PDB entry 7UT1 | electron microscopy, 3.80 A resolution | chains d and i of the 28 polymer chains in the assembly

# Chain d
Protein: Integrase
Organism: Mouse mammary tumor virus
UniProtKB: O56220 (O56220_MMTV); residues 1-319 here correspond to UniProt positions 1437-1755 (UniProt number = residue number + 1436)
Amino-acid sequence (319 residues; row label = number of the first residue in the row):
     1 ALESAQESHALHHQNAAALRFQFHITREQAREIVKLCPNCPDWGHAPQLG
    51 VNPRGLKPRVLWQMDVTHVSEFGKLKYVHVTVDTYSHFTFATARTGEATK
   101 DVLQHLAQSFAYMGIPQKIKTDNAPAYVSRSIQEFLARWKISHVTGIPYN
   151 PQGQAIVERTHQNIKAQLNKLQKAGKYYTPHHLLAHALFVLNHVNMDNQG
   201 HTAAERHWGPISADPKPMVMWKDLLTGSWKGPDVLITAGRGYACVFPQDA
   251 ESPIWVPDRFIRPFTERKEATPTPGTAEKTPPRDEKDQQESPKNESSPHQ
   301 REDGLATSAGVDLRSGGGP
Not modelled in the structure: 1-216, 266-319
Sequence notes: engineered mutation Ser252 (Thr1688 in O56220)
Reported in the primary citation:
  - mutagenesis - R27A/R31A: abolished catalytic activity
  - mutagenesis - R159E, W255A: abolished catalytic activity on strand transfer
  - mutagenesis - P125T, Y149G, D223A, D223R: decreased catalytic activity on c.i.
  - mutagenesis - D223A (30- to 40-fold), D223R (30- to 40-fold): increased catalytic activity on h.s. integration
  - mutagenesis - P125D, P125T, Y149G, D223R, W255A: decreased catalytic activity (3'-processing)
  - mutagenesis - R159E: abolished catalytic activity (3'-processing)

# Chain i
Molecule: vDNA strand (non-transferred)
Sequence (22 nucleotides; row label = number of the first residue in the row):
     1 AATGCCGCAGTCGGCCGACCTG

# Interface between chain d and chain i
Pairs across the interface - 7 pairs, chain d then chain i:
  Arg240(d) - DT3(i)  hydrogen bond to the base
  Gly241(d) - DT3(i)  sugar contact
  Tyr242(d) - DA2(i)  sugar contact
  Tyr242(d) - DT3(i)  sugar contact
  Trp255(d) - DA1(i)  hydrogen bond to the base
  Pro257(d) - DG4(i)  phosphate contact
  Arg259(d) - DG4(i)  salt bridge to the phosphate
Also at the interface, not in a pair above, chain d (7 interface residues in all): Pro253

# Overview
The interface between chain d and chain i involves 7 residues on one side and 4 on the other; the contacts
include 2 hydrogen bonds and 1 salt bridge. Among the polar pairs are Arg240(d)-DT3(i), Trp255(d)-DA1(i) and
Arg259(d)-DG4(i). From the paper: P125D, P125T and Y149G of chain d, among others, reduce catalytic activity
(3'-processing); P125T, Y149G and D223A of chain d, among others, reduce catalytic activity on c.i.; 8
substitutions were tested in all.
Chain d is Integrase (Mouse mammary tumor virus) and chain i is vDNA strand (non-transferred); the structure,
Higher-order assembly of multiple MMTV strand transfer complex intasomes, was determined by electron
microscopy, deposited together with 7USF.
